PDB entry 7L70 | electron microscopy, 2.80 A resolution | chains C and D of the 10 polymer chains in the assembly

Chain C (and D):
Molecule: Translation initiation factor eIF-2B subunit beta
Organism: Homo sapiens
Notes: chain D of this document is another copy of the same molecule, construct and numbering; everything in this record applies to it too
Reference sequence: P49770 (EI2BB_HUMAN); residue numbers follow UniProt; this construct covers 2-351
Sequence (368 residues; numbered -16 to 351; the number before each row is that of its first residue; numbers below 1 keep their minus sign (Met-16 is residue -16)):
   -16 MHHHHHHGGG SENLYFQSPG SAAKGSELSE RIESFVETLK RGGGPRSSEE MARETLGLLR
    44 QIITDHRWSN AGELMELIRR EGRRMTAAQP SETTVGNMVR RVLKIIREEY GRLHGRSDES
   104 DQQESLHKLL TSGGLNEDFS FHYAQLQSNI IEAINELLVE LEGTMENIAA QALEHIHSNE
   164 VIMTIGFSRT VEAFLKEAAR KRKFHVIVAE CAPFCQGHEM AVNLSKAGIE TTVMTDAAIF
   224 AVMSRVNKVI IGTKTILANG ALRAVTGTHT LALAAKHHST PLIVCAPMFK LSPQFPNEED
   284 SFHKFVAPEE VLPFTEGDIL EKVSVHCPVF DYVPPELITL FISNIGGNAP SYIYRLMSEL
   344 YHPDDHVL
Unresolved in the structure: -16 to 7, 99-124
Differences from the reference sequence: initiating methionine (-16); expression tag (-15 to 1)
Curated features (UniProtKB/Swiss-Prot):
  - natural variant: Val85 (V85E: In VWM2), Ala127 (A127V: Found in a patient with Rett syndrome-like phenotype; uncertain significance), Ser171 (S171F: In VWM2), Pro196 (P196S: In VWM2), Gly200 (G200V: In VWM2), Glu213 (E213G: In VWM2), Cys268 (C268Y: In VWM2), Lys273 (K273R: In VWM2), Val316 (V316D: In VWM2), Gly329 (G329V: In VWM2)
What the authors report for this chain:
  - conformationally variable residues (side-chain flip): His188

Interface between chain C and chain D:
Pairs across the interface (12; chain C residue first):
  His160(C) with Arg228(D)
  Glu163(C) with Arg228(D), salt bridge
  Arg228(C) with His160(D); Glu163(D), salt bridge; Asn230(D)
  Asn230(C) with Ser227(D); Arg228(D)
  His260(C) with Ser262(D), hydrogen bond (backbone-side chain)
  His261(C) with His261(D); Ser262(D)
  Ser262(C) with His260(D), hydrogen bond (side chain-backbone); His261(D)
Also at the interface, not in a pair above, chain C (9 interface residues in all): Ser227, Lys231
Also at the interface, not in a pair above, chain D (9 interface residues in all): Lys231

Overview:
The chain C/chain D interface involves 9 residues from each chain; the contacts include 2 hydrogen bonds and 2
salt bridges. Among the polar pairs are Glu163(C)-Arg228(D) and His260(C)-Ser262(D). From the paper:
conformational variability at His188(C).
Chain C and chain D are both Translation initiation factor eIF-2B subunit beta (Homo sapiens); the structure,
The eukaryotic translation initiation factor 2B from Homo sapiens in its apo form, was determined by electron
microscopy (same publication as 7L7G).
